3D95 - chain A; structure by X-ray diffraction, 1.20 A resolution.

== Chain A ==
Molecule: Cellular retinoic acid-binding protein 2
Organism: Homo sapiens
Reference sequence: P29373 (RABP2_HUMAN); residues 1-137 here correspond to UniProt positions 2-138 (UniProt number = residue number + 1)
Sequence (137 residues; numbered 1 to 137; the number before each row is that of its first residue):
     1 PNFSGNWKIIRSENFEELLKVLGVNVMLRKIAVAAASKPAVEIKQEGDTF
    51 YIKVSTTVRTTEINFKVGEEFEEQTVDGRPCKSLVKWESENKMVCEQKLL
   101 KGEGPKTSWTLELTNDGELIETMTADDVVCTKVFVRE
Differences from the reference sequence: engineered mutation Val54 (Thr55 in P29373), Leu111 (Arg112 in P29373), Glu121 (Leu122 in P29373), Lys132 (Arg133 in P29373), Phe134 (Tyr135 in P29373)
Reported in the primary citation:
  - contacts within the chain: Glu121-Lys132 (water-mediated contact), Ala36-Lys132 (water-mediated contact)

== In short ==
From the paper: contacts within the chain involving Glu121, Lys132 and Ala36.
Chain A is Cellular retinoic acid-binding protein 2 (Homo sapiens); the structure, Crystal Structure of the
R132K:Y134F:R111L:L121E:T54V Mutant of Apo-Cellular Retinoic Acid Binding Protein Type II at 1.20 ..., was
determined by X-ray diffraction, deposited together with 3CWK and 3D96.
